Entry 8TO2 (electron microscopy, 2.00 A resolution); this record covers chains d and e of the 29 polymer chains in the assembly.

# Chain d
Molecule: Allophycocyanin subunit alpha-B
Source organism: Synechocystis sp. PCC 6803
UniProtKB: P72870 (APCD_SYNY3); residue numbers follow UniProt; this construct covers 1-161
Sequence (161 residues; each row starts with the number of its first residue):
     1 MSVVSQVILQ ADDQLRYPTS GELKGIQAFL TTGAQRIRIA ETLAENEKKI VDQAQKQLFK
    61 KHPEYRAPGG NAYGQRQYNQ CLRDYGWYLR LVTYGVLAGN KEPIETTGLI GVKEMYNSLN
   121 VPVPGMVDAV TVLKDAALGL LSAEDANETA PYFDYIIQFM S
Unresolved in the structure: 1
Covalent attachments: phycocyanobilin (CYC) linked to Cys81
Ligand contacts: phycocyanobilin (CYC): Leu58, Phe59, Tyr65, Asn71, Ala72, Gln77, Gln80, Arg83, Asp84, Tyr85, Trp87, Tyr88, Leu91, Thr107, Gly108, Met115, Tyr116, Leu119, Val121, Gly125, Met126, Ala129
UniProt features mapped onto this chain:
  - binding site ((2R,3E)-phycocyanobilin): Cys81
  - modified residue: Asn71 (N4-methylasparagine)

# Chain e
Molecule: Allophycocyanin beta chain
Source organism: Synechocystis sp. PCC 6803
UniProtKB: Q01952 (APCB_SYNY3); numbering as in UniProt (aligned over 1-161)
Sequence (161 residues; row label = number of the first residue in the row):
     1 MQDAITAVIN SADVQGKYLD GAAMDKLKSY FASGELRVRA ASVISANAAT IVKEAVAKSL
    61 LYSDVTRPGG NMYTTRRYAA CIRDLDYYLR YATYAMLAGD ASILDERVLN GLKETYNSLG
   121 VPISSTVQAI QAIKEVTASL VGADAGKEMG VYLDYICSGL S
Covalent attachments: phycocyanobilin (CYC) linked to Cys81
Ligand contacts:
  - phycocyanobilin (CYC), molecule 1: Leu60, Val65, Asn71, Met72, Arg76, Arg77, Ala80, Arg83, Asp84, Leu85, Tyr87, Tyr88, Tyr91, Arg107, Val108, Leu112, Thr115, Tyr116, Leu119, Val121, Pro122, Ser125, Thr126, Ala129
  - phycocyanobilin (CYC), molecule 2: Leu61, Tyr62, Thr66, Tyr73, Thr74, Thr75, Tyr78
UniProt features mapped onto this chain:
  - binding site ((2R,3E)-phycocyanobilin): Cys81
  - modified residue: Asn71 (N4-methylasparagine)

# How chain d and chain e interact
Residue-residue contacts (66):
  Ser2(d) - Asp3(e)  hydrogen bond
  Ser2(d) - Ile5(e)
  Ser2(d) - Thr6(e)
  Val4(d) - Asp3(e)
  Val4(d) - Tyr30(e)
  Val4(d) - Leu97(e)
  Val4(d) - Ala98(e)  hydrophobic
  Ser5(d) - Met1(e)
  Ser5(d) - Asp3(e)  hydrogen bond (backbone-side chain)
  Ile8(d) - Met1(e)  hydrophobic
  Ile8(d) - Tyr94(e)
  Ile8(d) - Ala98(e)  hydrophobic
  Ile8(d) - Ile103(e)  hydrophobic
  Leu9(d) - Met1(e)  hydrophobic
  Leu9(d) - Arg107(e)
  Ala11(d) - Tyr94(e)  hydrogen bond (backbone-side chain)
  Asp12(d) - Arg90(e)  salt bridge
  Asp12(d) - Tyr91(e)  hydrogen bond
  Asp12(d) - Tyr94(e)  hydrogen bond (backbone-side chain)
  Asp12(d) - Arg107(e)  salt bridge
  Leu15(d) - Tyr87(e)
  Leu15(d) - Arg90(e)
  Arg16(d) - Arg90(e)
  Arg16(d) - Tyr94(e)  hydrogen bond (backbone-side chain)
  Tyr17(d) - Ile44(e)  hydrophobic
  Tyr17(d) - Ser45(e)
  Tyr17(d) - Ala48(e)
  Tyr17(d) - Leu89(e)
  Tyr17(d) - Arg90(e)  hydrogen bond (side chain-backbone)
  Tyr17(d) - Thr93(e)
  Leu23(d) - Val38(e)  hydrophobic
  Leu23(d) - Ser42(e)
  Leu23(d) - Leu97(e)  hydrophobic
  Ile26(d) - Val38(e)  hydrophobic
  Ile26(d) - Leu97(e)  hydrophobic
  Gln27(d) - Glu35(e)  hydrogen bond
  Gln27(d) - Val38(e)
  Phe29(d) - Ile5(e)  hydrophobic
  Phe29(d) - Phe31(e)
  Leu30(d) - Tyr30(e)  hydrophobic
  Leu30(d) - Phe31(e)
  Leu30(d) - Gly34(e)
  Gly33(d) - Phe31(e)
  Ile37(d) - Met24(e)  hydrophobic
  Ile37(d) - Lys28(e)
  Ile37(d) - Phe31(e)  hydrophobic
  Glu41(d) - Met24(e)
  Ala44(d) - Tyr18(e)  hydrophobic
  Glu47(d) - Tyr18(e)  hydrogen bond
  Gly86(d) - Tyr18(e)  hydrogen bond (backbone-side chain)
  Leu89(d) - Tyr18(e)
  Arg90(d) - Asp13(e)  salt bridge
  Arg90(d) - Gly16(e)  hydrogen bond (side chain-backbone)
  Arg90(d) - Lys17(e)
  Arg90(d) - Tyr18(e)  hydrogen bond (backbone-side chain)
  Thr93(d) - Tyr18(e)
  Tyr94(d) - Ile9(e)  hydrophobic
  Tyr94(d) - Ala12(e)  hydrogen bond (side chain-backbone)
  Tyr94(d) - Asp13(e)  hydrogen bond (side chain-backbone)
  Tyr94(d) - Lys17(e)  hydrogen bond (side chain-backbone)
  Leu97(d) - Ile5(e)
  Leu97(d) - Leu19(e)  hydrophobic
  Leu97(d) - Leu27(e)  hydrophobic
  Ala98(d) - Ile5(e)  hydrophobic
  Ala98(d) - Ile9(e)  hydrophobic
  Thr107(d) - Asp13(e)  hydrogen bond
Interface residues without a listed pair, chain d (32 interface residues in all): Pro18, Thr31, Leu91, Pro103
Interface residues without a listed pair, chain e (34 interface residues in all): Ala41

# In short
The interface between chain d and chain e involves 32 residues on one side and 34 on the other; the contacts
include 16 hydrogen bonds and 3 salt bridges. Polar contacts include Asp12(d)-Arg90(e), Asp12(d)-Arg107(e) and
Arg90(d)-Asp13(e). Bound to chain e: phycocyanobilin.
Here chain d is Allophycocyanin subunit alpha-B and chain e is Allophycocyanin beta chain, both from
Synechocystis sp. PCC 6803. Entry 8TO2 (Bottom cylinder of high-resolution phycobilisome quenched by OCP
(local refinement)) was determined by electron microscopy (same publication as 8TPJ).
